7VUQ - chains D and A of the 4 polymer chains in the assembly; structure by X-ray diffraction, 3.10 A resolution.

== Chain D ==
Molecule: 18-nt DNA strand
Sequence (18 nucleotides; numbered 1 to 18; the number before each row is that of its first residue):
     1 GAAGGGGGTAACCCCTTG

== Chain A ==
Molecule: Nuclear factor NF-kappa-B p52 subunit
Organism: Homo sapiens
UniProt: Q00653 (NFKB2_HUMAN); numbering as in UniProt (aligned over 1-398)
Amino-acid sequence (398 residues; row label = number of the first residue in the row):
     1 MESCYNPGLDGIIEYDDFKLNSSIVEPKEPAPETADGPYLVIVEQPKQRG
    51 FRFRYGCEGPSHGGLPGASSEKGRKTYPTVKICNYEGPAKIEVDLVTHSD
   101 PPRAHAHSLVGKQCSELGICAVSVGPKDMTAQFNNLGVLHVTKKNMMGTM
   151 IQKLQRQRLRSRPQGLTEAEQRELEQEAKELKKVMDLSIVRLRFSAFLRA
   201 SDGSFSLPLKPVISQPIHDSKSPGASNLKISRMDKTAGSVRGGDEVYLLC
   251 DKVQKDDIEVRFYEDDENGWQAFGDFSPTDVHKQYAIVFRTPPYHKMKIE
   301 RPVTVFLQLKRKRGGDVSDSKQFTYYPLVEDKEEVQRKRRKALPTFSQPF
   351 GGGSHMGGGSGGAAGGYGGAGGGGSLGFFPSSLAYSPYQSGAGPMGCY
Not modelled in the structure: 1-33, 330-398
Disulfide bonds: Cys-114/Cys-120
Curated features (UniProtKB/Swiss-Prot):
  - region: Phe-346 to Gly-377 (GRR)
  - motif: Arg-337 to Lys-341 (Nuclear localization signal)
  - modified residue (Phosphoserine): Ser-23, Ser-161
  - mutagenesis: Tyr-247 to Leu-249 (Two-fold reduction in heterodimerization with RelA)
From the paper describing this entry:
  - binding site for the 18-nt DNA strand (chain D): Arg-52
  - binding site for the 18-nt DNA strand (chain D): Lys-144 (from molecular simulation)
  - mutagenesis - K144A: decreased binding to the 18-nt DNA strand (chain D)
  - binding site for the 18-nt DNA strand: Arg-52
  - mutagenesis - K144A: decreased binding to the 18-nt DNA strand
  - mutagenesis - K144A: unchanged binding to Bcl3

== How chain D and chain A interact ==
Pairs across the interface (13; chain D residue first):
  DA3(D) / Ser-61(A)  hydrogen bond to the phosphate
  DG4(D) / Ser-61(A)  base contact
  DG4(D) / His-62(A)  sugar contact
  DG4(D) / Gly-63(A)  sugar contact
  DG4(D) / Asn-135(A)  phosphate contact
  DG5(D) / Arg-54(A)  base contact
  DG5(D) / His-62(A)  hydrogen bond to the base
  DG5(D) / Gly-63(A)  phosphate contact
  DG5(D) / Gly-64(A)  phosphate contact
  DG6(D) / Arg-52(A)  base contact
  DG6(D) / Arg-54(A)  hydrogen bond to the base
  DG6(D) / His-62(A)  base contact
  DG7(D) / Arg-52(A)  hydrogen bond to the base
Other interface residues (no listed pair), chain A (9 interface residues in all): Glu-58, Lys-72

== Summary ==
The interface between chain D and chain A involves 5 residues on one side and 9 on the other; the contacts
include 4 hydrogen bonds. Polar contacts include DG5(D)/His-62(A), DG6(D)/Arg-54(A) and DG7(D)/Arg-52(A). From
the paper: a binding site for the 18-nt DNA strand (chain D) at Arg-52(A) and Lys-144(A); K144A of chain A
reduces binding to the 18-nt DNA strand (chain D).
Here chain D is an 18-nt DNA strand and chain A is Nuclear factor NF-kappa-B p52 subunit (Homo sapiens). Entry
7VUQ (Structure of NF-kB p52 homodimer bound to A/T-centric P-Selectin kB DNA fragment) was determined by
X-ray diffraction, deposited together with 7W7L, 7VUP and 7CLI.
